Entry 5OY4 (X-ray diffraction, 3.20 A resolution); this record covers chains A and X.

# Chain A
Name: Glycogen synthase kinase-3 beta
Source organism: Homo sapiens
Notes: EC 2.7.11.26, 2.7.11.1
Reference sequence: P49841 (GSK3B_HUMAN); residues 1-420 here = UniProt positions 1-420
Amino-acid sequence (420 residues; row label = number of the first residue in the row):
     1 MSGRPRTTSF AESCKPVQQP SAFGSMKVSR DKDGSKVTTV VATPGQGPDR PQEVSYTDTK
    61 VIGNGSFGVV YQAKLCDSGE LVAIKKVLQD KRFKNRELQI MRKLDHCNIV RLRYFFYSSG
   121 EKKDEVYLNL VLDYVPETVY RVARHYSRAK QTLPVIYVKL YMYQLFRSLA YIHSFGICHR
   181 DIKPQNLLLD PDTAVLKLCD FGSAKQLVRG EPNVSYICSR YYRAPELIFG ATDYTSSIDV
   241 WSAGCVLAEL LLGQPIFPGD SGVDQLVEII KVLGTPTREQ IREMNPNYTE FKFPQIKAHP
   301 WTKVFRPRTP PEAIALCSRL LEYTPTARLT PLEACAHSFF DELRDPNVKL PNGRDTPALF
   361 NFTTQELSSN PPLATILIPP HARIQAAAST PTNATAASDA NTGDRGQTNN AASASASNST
Not modelled in the structure: 1-35, 386-420
Modified residues: Tyr216 (O-phosphotyrosine; PTR)
Residues lining bound ligands: B4K (N-[6-[3,4-bis(oxidanyl)phenyl]-1H-pyrazolo[3,4-b]pyridin-3-yl]ethanamide): Ile62, Ala83, Lys85, Glu97, Met101, Val110, Leu132, Asp133, Tyr134, Val135, Thr138, Arg141, Leu188, Cys199, Asp200, Phe201
Swiss-Prot annotation at these positions:
  - active site: Asp181 (Proton acceptor)
  - binding site (ATP): Ile62 to Val70, Lys85
  - modified residue: Ser9 (Phosphoserine), Tyr216 (Phosphotyrosine), Ser389 (Phosphoserine), Thr390 (Phosphothreonine), Thr402 (Phosphothreonine)
  - lipidation: Cys14 (S-palmitoyl cysteine)
  - mutagenesis: Ser9 (S9A: Loss of phosphorylation; abolished inhibition of activity, leading to constitutively active), Cys14 (C14A: Significantly reduced palmitoylation), Lys85 to Lys86 (Abolished serine/threonine-protein kinase activity), Arg96 (R96A: Prevents the phosphorylation of phosphate-primed glycogen synthase), Leu128 (L128A: Abolishes activity toward AXIN1)
Reported in the primary citation:
  - binding site for B4K: Glu97, Asp133, Val135

# Chain X
Name: Proto-oncogene FRAT1
Reference sequence: Q92837 (FRAT1_HUMAN); residues 1-279 here = UniProt positions 1-279
Amino-acid sequence (279 residues; each row starts with the number of its first residue):
     1 MPCRREEEEE AGEEAEGEEE EEDSFLLLQQ SVALGSSGEV DRLVAQIGET LQLDAAQHSP
    61 ASPCGPPGAP LRAPGPLAAA VPADKARSPA VPLLLPPALA ETVGPAPPGV LRCALGDRGR
   121 VRGRAAPYCV AELATGPSAL SPLPPQADLD GPPGAGKQGI PQPLSGPCRR GWLRGAAASR
   181 RLQQRRGSQP ETRTGDDDPH RLLQQLVLSG NLIKEAVRRL HSRRLQLRAK LPQRPLLGPL
   241 SAPVHEPPSP RSPRAACSDP GASGRAQLRT GDGVLVPGS
Not modelled in the structure: 1-198, 224-279
Swiss-Prot annotation at these positions:
  - region: Asp198 to Leu220 (Involved in GSK-3 binding)
  - modified residue (Phosphoserine): Ser88, Ser249, Ser252

# How chain A and chain X interact
Contacting residue pairs - 40 pairs, chain A then chain X:
  Tyr216(A) - His200(X)
  Ile228(A) - Leu203(X)
  Ile228(A) - Val207(X)
  Ile228(A) - Leu212(X)
  Phe229(A) - Val207(X)
  Phe229(A) - Leu212(X)  hydrophobic
  Phe229(A) - Ile213(X)  hydrophobic
  Val263(A) - Leu206(X)  hydrophobic
  Val263(A) - Arg219(X)
  Leu266(A) - Leu212(X)  hydrophobic
  Leu266(A) - Ala216(X)  hydrophobic
  Val267(A) - Ala216(X)
  Val267(A) - Arg219(X)
  Ile270(A) - Ala216(X)  hydrophobic
  Ile270(A) - Leu220(X)  hydrophobic
  Lys271(A) - Leu220(X)
  Thr275(A) - Ile213(X)
  Thr275(A) - Val217(X)
  Ile281(A) - Ile213(X)  hydrophobic
  Tyr288(A) - Val207(X)
  Tyr288(A) - Gly210(X)
  Tyr288(A) - Asn211(X)  hydrogen bond (side chain-backbone)
  Tyr288(A) - Leu212(X)  hydrogen bond (side chain-backbone)
  Tyr288(A) - Ile213(X)
  Thr289(A) - Gly210(X)
  Glu290(A) - Gly210(X)
  Glu290(A) - Asn211(X)
  Glu290(A) - Leu212(X)  hydrogen bond (side chain-backbone)
  Glu290(A) - Ile213(X)  hydrogen bond (side chain-backbone)
  Glu290(A) - Lys214(X)  hydrogen bond (side chain-backbone)
  Phe291(A) - Ser209(X)
  Phe291(A) - Gly210(X)
  Phe291(A) - Asn211(X)
  Phe291(A) - Lys214(X)
  Lys292(A) - Lys214(X)
  Phe293(A) - Ile213(X)  hydrophobic
  Pro294(A) - Val217(X)  hydrophobic
  Ile296(A) - Val217(X)  hydrophobic
  Ile296(A) - Leu220(X)  hydrophobic
  Ile296(A) - His221(X)
Interface residues without a listed pair, chain A (22 interface residues in all): Ser261, Gly262, Asp264, Pro276
Interface residues without a listed pair, chain X (17 interface residues in all): Leu202, Glu215

# In short
22 residues of chain A face 17 of chain X across their interface, with 5 hydrogen bonds. Among the polar pairs
are Tyr288(A)-Asn211(X), Tyr288(A)-Leu212(X) and Glu290(A)-Leu212(X). Bound to chain A: compound B4K. The
paper reports a binding site for B4K at Glu97(A), Asp133(A) and Val135(A).
Chain A is Glycogen synthase kinase-3 beta (Homo sapiens) and chain X is Proto-oncogene FRAT1; the structure,
GSK3beta complex with N-(6-(3,4-dihydroxyphenyl)-1H-pyrazolo[3,4-b]pyridin-3-yl)acetamide, was determined by
X-ray diffraction.
